5BKN - chains G and UU of the 39 polymer chains in the assembly; structure by X-ray diffraction, 3.00 A resolution.

Chain G:
Protein: Coat protein
From: Satellite tobacco mosaic virus
UniProt: P17574 (COAT_STMV); residue numbers follow UniProt; this construct covers 1-159
Chain sequence (159 residues; row label = number of the first residue in the row):
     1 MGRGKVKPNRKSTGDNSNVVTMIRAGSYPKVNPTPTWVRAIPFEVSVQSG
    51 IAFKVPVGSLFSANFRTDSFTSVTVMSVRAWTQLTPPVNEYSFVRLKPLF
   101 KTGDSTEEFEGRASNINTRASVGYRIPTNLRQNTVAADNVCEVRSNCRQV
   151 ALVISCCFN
Unresolved in the structure: 1-13

Chain UU:
Molecule: 10-nt RNA strand
From: Satellite tobacco mosaic virus
Sequence (10 nucleotides; each row starts with the number of its first residue):
   160 AAAAAAAAAA
Unresolved in the structure: 169

Interface between chain G and chain UU:
Contacting residue pairs (8; chain G residue first):
  Gly14(G) with A163(UU), hydrogen bond to the sugar
  Asp15(G) with A163(UU), sugar contact
  Asn16(G) with A164(UU), sugar contact
  Ser17(G) with A164(UU), hydrogen bond to the phosphate; A165(UU), hydrogen bond to the phosphate
  Asn18(G) with A164(UU), sugar contact
  Val19(G) with A165(UU), sugar contact
  Thr21(G) with A165(UU), phosphate contact
Other interface residues (no listed pair), chain G (8 interface residues in all): Met22
Other interface residues (no listed pair), chain UU (4 interface residues in all): A166

In short:
The interface between chain G and chain UU involves 8 residues on one side and 4 on the other, with 3 hydrogen
bonds. Polar contacts include Gly14(G)-A163(UU), Ser17(G)-A164(UU) and Ser17(G)-A165(UU).
Here chain G is Coat protein and chain UU is a 10-nt RNA strand, both from Satellite tobacco mosaic virus.
Entry 5BKN (Crystallographic structure of a cubic crystal form of STMV (84.5 degree rotation) grown from
chloride) was determined by X-ray diffraction (same publication as 5BKL, 7M2T, 7M2V, 7M3T, 7M50 and 7M57).
